Entry 8US0 (X-ray diffraction, 3.70 A resolution); this record covers chains A and B of the 18 polymer chains in the assembly.

# Chain A
Protein: Hemagglutinin
From: Influenza A virus
UniProtKB: M1USN0 (M1USN0_9INFA); the construct lacks a stretch of the UniProt sequence, so the offset changes along the chain: 37-157 = UniProt 49-169; 158-262 = UniProt 171-275; 263-319 = UniProt 277-333
Sequence (292 residues; row label = number of the first residue in the row):
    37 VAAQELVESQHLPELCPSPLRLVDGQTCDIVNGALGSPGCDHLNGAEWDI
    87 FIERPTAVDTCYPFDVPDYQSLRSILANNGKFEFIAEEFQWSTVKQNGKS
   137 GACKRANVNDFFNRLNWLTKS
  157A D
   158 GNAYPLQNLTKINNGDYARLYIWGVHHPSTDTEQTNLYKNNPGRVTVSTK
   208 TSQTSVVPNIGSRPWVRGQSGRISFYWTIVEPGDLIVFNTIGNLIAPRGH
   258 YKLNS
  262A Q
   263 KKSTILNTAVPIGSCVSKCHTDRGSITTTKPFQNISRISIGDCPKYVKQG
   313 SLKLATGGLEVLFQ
Not modelled in the structure: 37-40, 317-326
Differences from the reference sequence: expression tag (320-326)
Disulfides: Cys52-Cys277, Cys64-Cys76, Cys97-Cys139, Cys281-Cys305
Covalent attachments: N-acetylglucosamine (NAG) linked to Asn165, Asn296

# Chain B
Protein: human antibody S8V1-157 heavy chain
From: Homo sapiens
Notes: antibody fragment or engineered binder
Sequence (231 residues; numbered -1 to 229; the number before each row is that of its first residue; numbers below 1 keep their minus sign (Ala-1 is residue -1)):
    -1 ASEVQLVQSGAEVKKPGASVKVSCKVSGYRLTALSMHWVRQAPGKGLEWM
    49 GGFDPEEDETIYAQNFQGRVTLTEDTSTDTVYMELSSLRSEDTGVYYCAT
    99 LMGANPFDYWGQGTLIIVSGASTKGPSVFPLAPSSKSTSGGTAALGCLVK
   149 DYFPEPVTVSWNSGALTSGVHTFPAVLQSSGLYSLSSVVTVPSSSLGTQT
   199 YICNVNHKPSNTKVDKRVEPKSCDKHHHHHH
Not modelled in the structure: -1 to 0, 219-229
Disulfides: Cys22-Cys96, Cys145-Cys201

# Interface between chain A and chain B
Residue-residue contacts (26; chain A residue first):
  Val43(A) - Pro104(B)  hydrophobic
  Phe294(A) - Met100(B)
  Arg299(A) - Pro53(B)
  Arg299(A) - Glu54(B)
  Arg299(A) - Glu55(B)
  Arg299(A) - Asp56(B)
  Lys307(A) - Asp52(B)  salt bridge
  Lys307(A) - Glu54(B)  salt bridge
  Lys307(A) - Gly101(B)
  Tyr308(A) - Pro53(B)  hydrophobic
  Tyr308(A) - Glu54(B)
  Tyr308(A) - Ala102(B)
  Val309(A) - Ala102(B)
  Val309(A) - Pro104(B)
  Lys310(A) - Leu29(B)
  Lys310(A) - Thr30(B)
  Lys310(A) - Ala31(B)
  Lys310(A) - Leu32(B)  hydrogen bond (side chain-backbone)
  Lys310(A) - Ser33(B)
  Lys310(A) - Phe51(B)
  Gln311(A) - Thr30(B)
  Gln311(A) - Ala31(B)
  Gly312(A) - Tyr27(B)
  Ser313(A) - Tyr27(B)  hydrogen bond (backbone-side chain)
  Leu314(A) - Tyr27(B)  hydrophobic
  Leu314(A) - Phe105(B)  hydrophobic
Also at the interface, not in a pair above, chain A (12 interface residues in all): Ser301
Also at the interface, not in a pair above, chain B (18 interface residues in all): Asn103

# Summary
The interface between chain A and chain B involves 12 residues on one side and 18 on the other, with 2
hydrogen bonds and 2 salt bridges. Polar pairs include Lys307(A)-Asp52(B), Lys307(A)-Glu54(B) and
Lys310(A)-Leu32(B). Covalently linked N-acetylglucosamine: at Asn165(A) and Asn296(A).
Here chain A is Hemagglutinin (Influenza A virus) and chain B is human antibody S8V1-157 heavy chain (Homo
sapiens). Entry 8US0 (Human antibody S8V1-157 in complex with the A/American black duck/New
Brunswick/00464/2010(H4N6) HA head domain) was determined by X-ray diffraction.
